PDB entry 9BC5 | electron microscopy, 5.32 A resolution (low resolution: residue-level contacts below are approximate; hydrogen-bond / salt-bridge calls are withheld) | chains F and I of the 9 polymer chains in the assembly

== Chain F ==
Molecule: Protein Rep68
Source organism: adeno-associated virus 2
Notes: EC 3.6.4.12
Reference sequence: P03132 (REP68_AAV2S); numbering as in UniProt (aligned over 2-490)
Amino-acid sequence (491 residues; numbered 0 to 490; the number before each row is that of its first residue; numbering starts at 0):
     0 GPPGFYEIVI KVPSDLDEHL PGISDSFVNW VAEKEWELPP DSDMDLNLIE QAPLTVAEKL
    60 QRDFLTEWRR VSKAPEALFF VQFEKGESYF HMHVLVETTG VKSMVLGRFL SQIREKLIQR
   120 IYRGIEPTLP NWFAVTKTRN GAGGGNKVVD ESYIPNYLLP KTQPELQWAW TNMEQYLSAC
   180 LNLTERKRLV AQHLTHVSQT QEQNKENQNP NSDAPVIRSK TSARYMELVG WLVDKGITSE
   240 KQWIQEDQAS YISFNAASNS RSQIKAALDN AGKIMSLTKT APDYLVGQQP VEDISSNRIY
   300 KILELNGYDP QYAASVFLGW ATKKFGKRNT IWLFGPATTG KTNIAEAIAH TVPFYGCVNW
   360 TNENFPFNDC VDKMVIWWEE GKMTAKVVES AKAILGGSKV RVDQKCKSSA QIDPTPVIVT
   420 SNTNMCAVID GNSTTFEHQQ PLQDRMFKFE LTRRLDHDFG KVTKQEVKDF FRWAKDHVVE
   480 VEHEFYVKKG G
Unresolved in the structure: 0-1, 205-213
Construct notes: expression tag (0-1); conflict Glu17 (Gly in P03132); engineered mutation Ser151 (Cys in P03132)
What the authors report for this chain:
  - mutagenesis - F364A: decreased catalytic activity on trs nicking
  - mutagenesis - F364A: abolished catalytic activity (helicase activity)

== Chain I ==
Molecule: Aavs1 DNA (41-mer) antisense
Sequence (50 nucleotides; numbered 1 to 50; the number before each row is that of its first residue):
     1 CGCCCAGCGA GCGAGCGAGC GCCGAGCCCC AACCGCCGCC ACCACCCGCC
Unresolved in the structure: 42-50

== How chain F and chain I interact ==
Contacting residue pairs (17; chain F residue first):
  Ser102(F) with DC8(I); DG9(I)
  Met103(F) with DC8(I)
  Gly106(F) with DG7(I); DC8(I)
  Arg107(F) with DC5(I); DA6(I); DG7(I)
  Lys136(F) with DG9(I)
  Gly143(F) with DG9(I)
  Gly144(F) with DG9(I)
  Asn145(F) with DC8(I); DG9(I)
  Thr220(F) with DC22(I)
  Asn258(F) with DC23(I)
  Lys404(F) with DA32(I)
  Cys405(F) with DA31(I)
Interface residues without a listed pair, chain F (14 interface residues in all): Arg138, Gly142
Interface residues without a listed pair, chain I (11 interface residues in all): DG11, DC12

== In short ==
The interface between chain F and chain I involves 14 residues on one side and 11 on the other. From the
paper: F364A of chain F reduces catalytic activity on trs nicking; F364A of chain F abolishes catalytic
activity (helicase activity).
Chain F is Protein Rep68 (adeno-associated virus 2) and chain I is Aavs1 DNA (41-mer) antisense; the
structure, AAV-2 Rep68-AAVS1 heptameric complex, was determined by electron microscopy (same publication as
9BU7).
